PDB entry 4JB1 | X-ray diffraction, 2.10 A resolution | chain A

== Chain A ==
Molecule: UDP-N-acetylenolpyruvoylglucosamine reductase
Organism: Pseudomonas aeruginosa
Notes: EC 1.1.1.158
Reference sequence: Q9HZM7 (MURB_PSEAE); residue numbers follow UniProt; this construct covers 1-339
Amino-acid sequence (340 residues; row label = number of the first residue in the row; numbering starts at 0):
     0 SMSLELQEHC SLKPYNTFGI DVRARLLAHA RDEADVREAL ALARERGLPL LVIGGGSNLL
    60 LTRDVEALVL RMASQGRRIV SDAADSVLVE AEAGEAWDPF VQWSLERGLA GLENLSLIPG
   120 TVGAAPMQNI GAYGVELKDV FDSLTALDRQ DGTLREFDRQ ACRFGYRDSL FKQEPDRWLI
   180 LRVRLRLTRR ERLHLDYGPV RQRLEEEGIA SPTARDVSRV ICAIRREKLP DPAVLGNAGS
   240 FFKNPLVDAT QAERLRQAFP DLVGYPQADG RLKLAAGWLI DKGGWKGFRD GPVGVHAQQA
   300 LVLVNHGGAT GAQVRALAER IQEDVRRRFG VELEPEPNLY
Disordered / not traced: 0-2
Differences from the reference sequence: expression tag (0)
Swiss-Prot annotation at these positions:
  - active site: R166, S239 (Proton donor), E335
Ligand contacts:
  - FAD (flavin-adenine dinucleotide): T16, L50, V51, I52, G53, G54, G55, S56, N57, L58, M71, A92, I117, P118, G119, T120, G122, A123, A124, M126, Q127, I129, G130, A131, R166, W177, L178, I179, R224, P229, P231, N236, A237, G238, E335, N337, Y339
  - NADP (NAP; NADP nicotinamide-adenine-dinucleotide phosphate): G130, A131, Y132, Y165, R166, D195, Y196, R224, K227, L228, A237, G238, S239, N243, Y264, K272, A274, E335
What the authors report for this chain:
  - binding site for NADP: Y132, R166, Y196, K227, S239, N243, Y264, K272, E335
  - conformationally variable residues (side-chain flip): Y196, K272
  - binding site for flavin-adenine dinucleotide: R166, R224
  - specificity-determining residues: Y196, K272
  - catalytic residues: S239, E335 (proposed by the authors, not directly observed)

== Overview ==
Bound to chain A: flavin-adenine dinucleotide and NADP. Curated annotation (UniProt) lists 3 active-site
residues. The paper reports catalytic residues S239 and E335; a binding site for NADP at Y132, R166 and Y196
among others.
Chain A is UDP-N-acetylenolpyruvoylglucosamine reductase (Pseudomonas aeruginosa); the structure, Crystal
structure of P. aeruginosa MurB in complex with NADP+, was determined by X-ray diffraction together with 4JAY
from the same study.
